5BX5 - chain A; structure by X-ray diffraction, 1.85 A resolution.

# Chain A
Protein: beta-glucosidase
Source organism: Thermoanaerobacterium xylanolyticum LX-11
Notes: EC 3.2.1.21
UniProtKB: F6BL85 (F6BL85_THEXL); numbering as in UniProt (aligned over 19-806)
Amino-acid sequence (799 residues; numbered -2 to 814; 18 numbers in that range are skipped by the numbering (no residue carries them; nothing is unmodelled there); the number before each row is that of its first residue; numbers below 1 keep their minus sign (Ala-2 is residue -2)):
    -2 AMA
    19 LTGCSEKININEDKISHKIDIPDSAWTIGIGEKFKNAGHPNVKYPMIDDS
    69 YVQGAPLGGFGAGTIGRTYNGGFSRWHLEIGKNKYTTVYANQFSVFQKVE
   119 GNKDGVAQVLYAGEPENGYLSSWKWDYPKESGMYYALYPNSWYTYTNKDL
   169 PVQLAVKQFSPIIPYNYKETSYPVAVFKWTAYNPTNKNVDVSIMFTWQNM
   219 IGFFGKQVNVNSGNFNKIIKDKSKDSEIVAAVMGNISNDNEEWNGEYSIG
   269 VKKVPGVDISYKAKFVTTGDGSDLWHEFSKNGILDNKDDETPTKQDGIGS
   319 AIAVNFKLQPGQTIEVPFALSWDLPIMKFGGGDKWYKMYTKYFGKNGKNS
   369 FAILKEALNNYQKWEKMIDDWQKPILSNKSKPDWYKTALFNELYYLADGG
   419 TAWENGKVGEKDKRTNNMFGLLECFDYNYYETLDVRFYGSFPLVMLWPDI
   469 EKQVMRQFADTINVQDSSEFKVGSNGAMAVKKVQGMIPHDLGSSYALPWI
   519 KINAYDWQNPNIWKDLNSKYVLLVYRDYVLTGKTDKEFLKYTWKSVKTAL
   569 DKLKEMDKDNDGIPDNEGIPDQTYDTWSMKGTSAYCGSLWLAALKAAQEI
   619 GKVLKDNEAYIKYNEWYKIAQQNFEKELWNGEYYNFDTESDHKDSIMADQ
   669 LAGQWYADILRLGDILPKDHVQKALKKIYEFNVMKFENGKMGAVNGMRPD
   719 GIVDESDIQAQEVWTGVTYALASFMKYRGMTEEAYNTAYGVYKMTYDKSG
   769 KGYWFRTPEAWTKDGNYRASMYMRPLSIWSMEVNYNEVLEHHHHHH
Unresolved in the structure: -2 to 0, 19-30, 430-431, 802-814
Sequence notes: expression tag (-2 to 0, 807-814)
Bound ions: Ca2+: Asp575, Asp577, Asp579, Ile581, Asp583 (together with glycerol)
Small-molecule neighbours: beta-D-glucopyranose (BGC): Glu441, Tyr445, Tyr447, Thr450, Asp452, Val453, His507, Tyr523, Trp531, Thr591, Asp593, Gln727, Trp732, Glu777, Arg786, Tyr790, Arg792
From the paper describing this entry:
  - catalytic residues: Glu441, Asp593
  - mutagenesis - E441A, D508H (5800-fold), D508N (>240-fold), R544W, D593A, R786H (20-fold): decreased catalytic activity
  - mutagenesis - D508H: decreased stability
  - mutagenesis - R544W: unchanged stability

# Overview
Ligands of chain A: beta-D-glucopyranose. Asp575, Asp577, Asp579, Ile581 and Asp583 form the Ca2+ site. From
the paper: catalytic residues Glu441 and Asp593; E441A, D508H and D508N, among others, reduce catalytic
activity; 6 substitutions were tested in all.
Chain A is beta-glucosidase (Thermoanaerobacterium xylanolyticum LX-11); the structure, Crystal structure of
Thermoanaerobacterium xylanolyticum GH116 beta-glucosidase with glucose, was determined by X-ray diffraction,
deposited together with 5BVU, 5BX2, 5BX3, 5BX4 and 5FJS.
